5H1S - chains A and N of the 32 polymer chains in the assembly; structure by electron microscopy, 3.50 A resolution.

Chain A:
Molecule: 23S rRNA
Organism: Spinacia oleracea
Sequence (2810 nucleotides; numbered 1 to 2810 plus 1 insertion-coded residue; 1 number in that range is skipped by the numbering (no residue carries it; nothing is unmodelled there); the number before each row is that of its first residue):
     1 UUCAAACGAGGAAAGGCUUACGGUGGAUACCUAGGCACCCAGAGACGAGG
    51 AAGGGCGUAUUAAUCGACGAAAUGCUUCGGGGAGUUGAAAAUAAGCAGAG
   101 AUCCGGAGAUUCCCGAAUAGGUCAACCUUUCGAACUUCUGCUGAAUCCAU
   151 GGGCAGGCAAGAGACAACCUGGCGAACUGAAACAUCUUAGUAGCCAGAGG
   201 AAAAGAAAGCAAAAGCGAUUCCCGUAGUAGCGGCGAGCGAAAUGGGAGCA
   251 GCCUAAACCGUGAAAACGGGGUUGUGGGAGAGCAAUACAAGCGUCGUGCU
   301 GCUAGGCGAAUCAGUGGAGUGCGGAACCCUAGAUGGUGAAAGUCCAGUAG
   351 CCGAAAGCAUCACUAGCUUAUGCUCUGACCCGAGUAGCAUGGGGCACGUG
   401 GAAUCCCGUGUGAAUCAGCAAGGACCACCUUGCAAGGCUAAAUACUCCUG
   451 GGUGACCGAUAGCGAAGUAGUACCGUGAGGGAAGGGUGAAAAGAACCCCC
   501 AUCGGGGAGUGAAAUAGAACAUGAAACCGUAAGCUCUCAAGCAGUGGGAG
   551 GGGGACCAGACCCUGACCGCGUGCCUGUUGAAGAAUGAGCCGGCGACUCA
   601 UAGGCAGUGGCUUGGUUAAGGGAACCCACCGGAGCCGUAGCGAAAGCGAG
   651 UCUUCAUAGGGCAAUUGUCACUGCUUAUGGACCCGAACCUGGGUGAUCUA
   701 UCCAUGACCAGGAUGAAGCUUGGGUGAAACUAAGUGGAGGUCCGAACCGA
   751 CUGAUGUUGAAGAAUCAGCGGAUGAGUUGUGGUUAGGGGUGAAAUGCCAC
   801 UCGAACCCAGAGCUAGCUGGUUCUCCCCGAAAUGCGUUGAGGCGCAGCAG
   851 UUGACUGGACAUCUAGGGGUAAAGCACUGUUUCGGUGCGGGCCGCGAGAG
   901 CGGUACCAAAUCGAGGCAAACUCUGAAUACUAGAUAUGACCUCCAAAUAA
   951 CAGGGGUCAAGGUCGGCCAGUGAGACGAUGGGGGAUAAGCUUCAUCGUCG
  1001 AGAGGGAAACAGCCCGGAUCACCAGCUAAGGCCCCUAAAUGACCGCUCAG
  1051 UGAUAAAGGAGGUAGGGGUGCAGAGACAGCCAGGAGGUUUGCCUAGAAGC
  1101 AGCCACCCUUGAAAGAGUGCGUAAUAGCUCACUGAUCGAGCGCUCUUGCG
  1151 CCGAAGAUGAACGGGGCUAAGCGGUCUGCCGAAGCUGUGGGAUGUAAAAA
  1201 AACAUCGGUAGGGGAGCGUUCCGUGUUAGGGAGAAACGCGUGCGUGAGCC
  1251 GCGUUGGACGAAGCGGAAGCGAGAAUGUCGGCUUGAGUAACGCAAACAUU
  1301 GGUGAGAAUCCAAUGCCCCGAAAACCUAAGGGUUCCUCCGCAAGGUUCGU
  1351 CCACGGAGGGUGAGUCAGGGCCUAAGAUCAGGCCGAAAGGCGUAGUCGAU
  1401 GGACAACAGGUGAAUAUUCCUGUACUACCCCUUGUUGGUCCCGAGGGACG
  1451 GAGGAGGCUAGGUUAGCCGAAAGAUGGUUAUCGGUUCAAGGACGCAAGGU
  1501 GACCCUGUUUUUCAGGGUAAGAAGGGGUAGAGAAAAUGCCUCGAGCCAAU
  1551 GUUCGAGUACCAGGCGCUACGGCGCUGAAGUAACCGAUGCCAUACUCCCA
  1601 GGAAAAGCUCGAACGACCUUCAACAAAAGGGUACCUGUACCCGAAACCGA
  1651 CACAGGUAGGUAGGUAGAGAAUACCUAGGGGCGCGAGACAACUCUCUCUA
  1701 AGGAACUCGGCAAAAUAGCCCCGUAACUUCGGGAGAAGGGGUGCCCCCUC
  1751 ACAAAGGGGGUCGAAGUGACCAGGCCCGGGCGACUGUUUACCAAAAACAC
  1801 AGGUCUCCGCAAAGUCGUAAGACCAUGUAUGGGGGCUGACGCCUGCCCAG
  1851 UGCCGGAAGGUCAAGGAAGUUGGUGACCUGAUGACAGGGGAGCCGGCGAC
  1901 CGAAGCCCCGGUGAACGGCGGCCGUAACUAUAACGGUCCUAAGGUAGCGA
  1951 AAUUCCUUGUCGGGUAAGUUCCGACCCGCACGAAAGGCGUAACGAUCUGG
  2001 GCACUGUCUCGGAGAGAGGCUCGGUGAAAUAGACAUGUCUGUGAAGAUGC
  2051 GGACUACCUGCACCUGGACAGAAAGACCCUAUGAAGCUUUACUGUUCCCU
  2101 GGGAUUGGCUUUGGGCUU
 2119A U
  2120 UCCUGCGCAGCUUAGGUGGAAGGCGAAGAAGGCCCCCUUCCGGGGGGGCC
  2170 CGAGCCAUCAGUGAGAUACCACUCUGGAAGAGCUAGAAUUCUAACCUUGU
  2220 GUCAGGACCUACGGGCCAAGGGACAUUCUCAGGUAGACAGUUUCUAUGGG
  2270 GCGUAGGCCUCCCAAAAGGUAACGGAGGCGUGCAAAGGUUUCCUCGGGCC
  2320 GGACGGAGAUUGGCCCUCGAGUGCAAAGGCAGAAGGGAGCUUGACUGCAA
  2370 GACCCACCCGUCGAGCAGGGACGAAAGUCGGCCUUAGUGAUCCGACGGUG
  2420 CCGAGUGGAAGGGCCGUCGCUCAACGGAUAAAAGUUACUCUAGGGAUAAC
  2470 AGGCUGAUCUUCCCCAAGAGUUCACAUCGACGGGAAGGUUUGGCACCUCG
  2520 AUGUCGGCUCUUCGCCACCUGGGGCUGUAGUAUGUUCCAAGGGUUGGGCU
  2570 GUUCGCCCAUUAAAGCGGUACGUGAGCUGGGUUCAGAACGUCGUGAGACA
  2620 GUUCGGUCCAUAUCCGGUGUGGGCGUUAGAGCAUUGAGAGGACCUUUCCC
  2670 UAGUACGAGAGGACCGGGAAGGACGCACCUCUGGUGUACCAGUUAUCGUG
  2720 CCCACGGUAAACGCUGGGUAGCCAAGUGCGGAGCGGAUAACUGCUGAAAG
  2770 CAUCUAAGUAGUAAGCCCACCCCAAGAUGAGUGCUCUCCUA
Disordered / not traced: 556-559, 1508-1514
Covalent attachments: covalent link A48-A162; covalent link G143-G151, C259-G269, U856-G962; covalent link G1527-C1539, G2151-C2169

Chain N:
Name: 50S ribosomal protein  L15
Organism: Spinacia oleracea
UniProt: A0A0K9QHT0 (A0A0K9QHT0_SPIOL); residues 80-271 here = UniProt positions 80-271
Amino-acid sequence (192 residues; numbered 80 to 271; the number before each row is that of its first residue):
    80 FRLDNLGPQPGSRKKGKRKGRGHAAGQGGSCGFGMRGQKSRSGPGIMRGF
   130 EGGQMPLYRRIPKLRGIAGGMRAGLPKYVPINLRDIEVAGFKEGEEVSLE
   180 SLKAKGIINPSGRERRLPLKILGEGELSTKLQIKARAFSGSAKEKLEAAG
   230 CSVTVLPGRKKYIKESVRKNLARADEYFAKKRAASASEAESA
Disordered / not traced: 257-271
Covalent attachments: covalent link Leu162-Gly204; covalent link Ile165-Leu206

How chain A and chain N interact:
Pairs across the interface - 189 pairs, chain A then chain N:
  A181(A) - Gln117(N)  hydrogen bond to the base
  A181(A) - Phe129(N)  base contact
  A213(A) - Lys239(N)  hydrogen bond to the sugar
  A213(A) - Tyr241(N)  base contact
  A214(A) - Arg238(N)  hydrogen bond to the sugar
  C234(A) - Lys142(N)  base contact
  C234(A) - Ala147(N)  base contact
  G235(A) - Arg138(N)  hydrogen bond to the sugar
  A236(A) - Met126(N)  phosphate contact
  A236(A) - Tyr137(N)  phosphate contact
  G237(A) - Met126(N)  phosphate contact
  A242(A) - Arg194(N)  hydrogen bond to the base
  U243(A) - Arg194(N)  hydrogen bond to the base
  A427(A) - Lys243(N)  base contact
  C428(A) - Tyr241(N)  hydrogen bond to the sugar
  C428(A) - Lys243(N)  sugar contact
  C429(A) - Tyr241(N)  hydrogen bond to the sugar
  G577(A) - Met114(N)  phosphate contact
  G577(A) - Arg115(N)  hydrogen bond to the phosphate
  U578(A) - Met114(N)  phosphate contact
  U578(A) - Arg115(N)  salt bridge to the phosphate
  C597(A) - Lys98(N)  sugar contact
  C597(A) - Arg100(N)  salt bridge to the phosphate
  C597(A) - Phe112(N)  base contact
  G607(A) - Gly90(N)  hydrogen bond to the sugar
  G607(A) - Ser91(N)  hydrogen bond to the base
  G607(A) - Lys93(N)  sugar contact
  U608(A) - Gln88(N)  phosphate contact
  U608(A) - Gly90(N)  sugar contact
  U608(A) - Ser91(N)  sugar contact
  G609(A) - Gln88(N)  phosphate contact
  U613(A) - Val167(N)  base contact
  G614(A) - Asn188(N)  hydrogen bond to the base
  G634(A) - Ser190(N)  phosphate contact
  G634(A) - Glu193(N)  phosphate contact
  C635(A) - Ser190(N)  hydrogen bond to the phosphate
  C635(A) - Gly191(N)  hydrogen bond to the phosphate
  U638(A) - Tyr157(N)  hydrogen bond to the base
  U638(A) - Arg163(N)  hydrogen bond to the sugar
  U638(A) - Ile186(N)  base contact
  U638(A) - Asn188(N)  base contact
  A639(A) - Ile160(N)  base contact
  A639(A) - Leu201(N)  base contact
  G642(A) - Ala152(N)  base contact
  A643(A) - Arg144(N)  salt bridge to the phosphate
  A643(A) - Gly145(N)  sugar contact
  A643(A) - Arg151(N)  hydrogen bond to the phosphate
  A644(A) - Met150(N)  phosphate contact
  A644(A) - Arg151(N)  salt bridge to the phosphate
  A644(A) - Ala152(N)  phosphate contact
  A645(A) - Ala152(N)  phosphate contact
  G648(A) - Val158(N)  base contact
  G648(A) - Lys199(N)  base contact
  G648(A) - Ser218(N)  phosphate contact
  G648(A) - Gly219(N)  hydrogen bond to the phosphate
  G648(A) - Ser220(N)  phosphate contact
  A649(A) - Leu201(N)  phosphate contact
  A649(A) - Gly202(N)  hydrogen bond to the phosphate
  A649(A) - Glu203(N)  hydrogen bond to the phosphate
  A649(A) - Ser218(N)  hydrogen bond to the phosphate
  A649(A) - Ser220(N)  hydrogen bond to the phosphate
  C671(A) - Arg92(N)  hydrogen bond to the sugar
  U672(A) - Arg92(N)  sugar contact
  U672(A) - Lys93(N)  hydrogen bond to the sugar
  G673(A) - Lys93(N)  sugar contact
  G673(A) - Gly95(N)  phosphate contact
  C674(A) - Lys96(N)  sugar contact
  U675(A) - Lys98(N)  salt bridge to the phosphate
  U676(A) - Arg127(N)  phosphate contact
  A677(A) - Ile125(N)  phosphate contact
  A681(A) - Gly122(N)  sugar contact
  C682(A) - Ser119(N)  hydrogen bond to the base
  C682(A) - Ser121(N)  base contact
  C682(A) - Gly122(N)  hydrogen bond to the phosphate
  C683(A) - Ser121(N)  phosphate contact
  G816(A) - Gln117(N)  sugar contact
  G816(A) - Arg120(N)  phosphate contact
  C817(A) - Arg120(N)  base contact
  U818(A) - Arg115(N)  salt bridge to the phosphate
  U818(A) - Arg120(N)  salt bridge to the phosphate
  G819(A) - Arg115(N)  salt bridge to the phosphate
  U821(A) - Gly99(N)  hydrogen bond to the sugar
  U821(A) - Gly108(N)  hydrogen bond to the sugar
  U821(A) - Cys110(N)  base contact
  U822(A) - Gly99(N)  base contact
  U822(A) - Arg100(N)  hydrogen bond to the sugar
  U822(A) - Gly101(N)  sugar contact
  U822(A) - His102(N)  salt bridge to the phosphate
  U822(A) - Gly108(N)  phosphate contact
  C823(A) - Arg100(N)  base contact
  C823(A) - Gly101(N)  phosphate contact
  U824(A) - Ala103(N)  phosphate contact
  U824(A) - Ala104(N)  base contact
  C825(A) - Ala103(N)  hydrogen bond to the base
  G836(A) - Glu130(N)  hydrogen bond to the base
  G836(A) - Gly131(N)  base contact
  G836(A) - Gln133(N)  hydrogen bond to the sugar
  U837(A) - Gly131(N)  hydrogen bond to the sugar
  U837(A) - Gly132(N)  hydrogen bond to the sugar
  U837(A) - Gln133(N)  sugar contact
  G842(A) - Gly116(N)  phosphate contact
  G842(A) - Gln117(N)  hydrogen bond to the phosphate
  G842(A) - Gly131(N)  hydrogen bond to the base
  C843(A) - Gly116(N)  phosphate contact
  C843(A) - Gln117(N)  hydrogen bond to the phosphate
  C843(A) - Lys118(N)  hydrogen bond to the phosphate
  C843(A) - Ile125(N)  sugar contact
  C843(A) - Phe129(N)  sugar contact
  C843(A) - Gly131(N)  base contact
  G844(A) - Lys118(N)  salt bridge to the phosphate
  G844(A) - Phe129(N)  sugar contact
  G844(A) - Glu130(N)  sugar contact
  A969(A) - Gly111(N)  phosphate contact
  G970(A) - Gly111(N)  sugar contact
  G970(A) - Phe112(N)  sugar contact
  G970(A) - Gly113(N)  phosphate contact
  G970(A) - Lys118(N)  salt bridge to the phosphate
  U971(A) - Met114(N)  phosphate contact
  A1210(A) - Ser109(N)  hydrogen bond to the phosphate
  G1211(A) - Ser109(N)  hydrogen bond to the phosphate
  G1211(A) - Cys110(N)  phosphate contact
  G1211(A) - Gly111(N)  hydrogen bond to the phosphate
  G1211(A) - Phe112(N)  phosphate contact
  G1211(A) - Gly113(N)  phosphate contact
  G1212(A) - Gly111(N)  phosphate contact
  G1213(A) - Lys96(N)  salt bridge to the phosphate
  G1213(A) - Gln106(N)  phosphate contact
  G1223(A) - Leu82(N)  hydrogen bond to the base
  G1223(A) - Asp83(N)  base contact
  U1224(A) - Leu82(N)  sugar contact
  U1224(A) - Asp83(N)  hydrogen bond to the sugar
  G1263(A) - Asp83(N)  hydrogen bond to the base
  C1264(A) - Asp83(N)  hydrogen bond to the sugar
  C1264(A) - Asn84(N)  hydrogen bond to the sugar
  C1264(A) - Leu85(N)  hydrogen bond to the sugar
  G1265(A) - Gly86(N)  phosphate contact
  G1265(A) - Pro87(N)  phosphate contact
  G1266(A) - Arg92(N)  phosphate contact
  A1267(A) - Arg92(N)  salt bridge to the phosphate
  C1270(A) - Arg97(N)  base contact
  G1271(A) - Arg97(N)  salt bridge to the phosphate
  G1271(A) - Arg100(N)  salt bridge to the phosphate
  G1875(A) - Lys243(N)  salt bridge to the phosphate
  A1876(A) - Ser245(N)  phosphate contact
  C1877(A) - Lys248(N)  salt bridge to the phosphate
  U1879(A) - Arg252(N)  hydrogen bond to the base
  G1880(A) - Arg252(N)  hydrogen bond to the base
  A1881(A) - Ala253(N)  base contact
  A1881(A) - Glu255(N)  base contact
  U1882(A) - Tyr256(N)  phosphate contact
  G1883(A) - Glu255(N)  phosphate contact
  G1883(A) - Tyr256(N)  hydrogen bond to the phosphate
  C1885(A) - Asn249(N)  hydrogen bond to the base
  C1885(A) - Arg252(N)  base contact
  C1885(A) - Ala253(N)  base contact
  A1886(A) - Asn249(N)  base contact
  A1886(A) - Arg252(N)  base contact
  G1887(A) - Arg252(N)  base contact
  A2375(A) - Gln133(N)  base contact
  C2376(A) - Leu136(N)  sugar contact
  C2376(A) - Arg139(N)  hydrogen bond to the base
  C2377(A) - Arg139(N)  hydrogen bond to the sugar
  A2409(A) - Arg139(N)  hydrogen bond to the sugar
  U2410(A) - Arg138(N)  hydrogen bond to the sugar
  U2410(A) - Arg139(N)  sugar contact
  U2410(A) - Ile140(N)  sugar contact
  U2410(A) - Pro141(N)  phosphate contact
  C2411(A) - Pro141(N)  phosphate contact
  C2411(A) - Lys142(N)  hydrogen bond to the phosphate
  C2412(A) - Lys142(N)  salt bridge to the phosphate
  C2421(A) - Met150(N)  sugar contact
  G2424(A) - Tyr241(N)  base contact
  U2425(A) - Tyr241(N)  hydrogen bond to the sugar
  U2425(A) - Ile242(N)  sugar contact
  G2426(A) - Lys243(N)  hydrogen bond to the base
  G2426(A) - Val246(N)  sugar contact
  G2431(A) - Ala147(N)  phosphate contact
  G2431(A) - Gly148(N)  sugar contact
  G2432(A) - Gly145(N)  hydrogen bond to the phosphate
  G2432(A) - Ala147(N)  sugar contact
  G2432(A) - Gly148(N)  sugar contact
  C2433(A) - Arg144(N)  phosphate contact
  C2433(A) - Gly145(N)  hydrogen bond to the phosphate
  C2433(A) - Ile146(N)  phosphate contact
  C2434(A) - Arg144(N)  salt bridge to the phosphate
  G2445(A) - Gln133(N)  base contact
  G2445(A) - Met134(N)  sugar contact
  G2445(A) - Arg139(N)  base contact
  G2446(A) - Met134(N)  base contact
Other interface residues (no listed pair), chain A (113 interface residues in all): A226, G230, A596, A606, G615, A633, G637, U665, U678, A815, G972, G1225, U1874, U2448, A2465
Other interface residues (no listed pair), chain N (104 interface residues in all): Pro89, Gly105, Gly107, Pro123, Gly149, Gly153, Lys156, Ile187, Arg192, Ala221, Lys240, Glu244

In short:
113 residues of chain A and 104 residues of chain N are in contact, with 60 hydrogen bonds and 19 salt
bridges. Polar contacts include A181(A)-Gln117(N), A242(A)-Arg194(N) and U243(A)-Arg194(N).
Here chain A is 23S rRNA and chain N is 50S ribosomal protein  L15, both from Spinacia oleracea. Entry 5H1S
(Structure of the large subunit of the chloro-ribosome) was determined by electron microscopy.
